PDB entry 5L3V | X-ray diffraction, 2.30 A resolution | chain A

[Chain A]
Molecule: Signal recognition particle 54 kDa protein
From: Sulfolobus solfataricus
Reference sequence: Q97ZE7 (SRP54_SULSO); residue numbers follow UniProt; this construct covers 1-293
Amino-acid sequence (299 residues; row label = number of the first residue in the row; numbers below 1 keep their minus sign (His-5 is residue -5)):
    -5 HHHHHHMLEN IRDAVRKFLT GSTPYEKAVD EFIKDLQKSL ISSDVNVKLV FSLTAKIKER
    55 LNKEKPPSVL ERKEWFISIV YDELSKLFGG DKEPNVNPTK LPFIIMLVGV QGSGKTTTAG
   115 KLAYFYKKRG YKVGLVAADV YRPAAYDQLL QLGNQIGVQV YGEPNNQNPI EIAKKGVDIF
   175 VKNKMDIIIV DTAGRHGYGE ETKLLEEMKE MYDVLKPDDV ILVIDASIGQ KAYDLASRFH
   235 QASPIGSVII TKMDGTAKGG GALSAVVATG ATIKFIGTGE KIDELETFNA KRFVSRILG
Not modelled in the structure: -5 to 2
Construct notes: expression tag (-5 to 0)
Small-molecule neighbours: GDP (guanosine-5'-diphosphate): Val104, Gln105, Gly106, Ser107, Gly108, Lys109, Thr110, Thr111, Lys115, Arg136, Gln142, Thr245, Lys246, Asp248, Gly271, Thr272, Gly273, Glu274
Swiss-Prot annotation at these positions:
  - binding site (GTP): Gly103 to Thr110, Asp185 to Arg189, Thr245 to Asp248
From the paper describing this entry:
  - conformationally variable residues (loop rearrangement): Pro137

[Overview]
Chain A binds GDP. Curated annotation (UniProt) lists 17 GTP-binding residues. The paper reports
conformational variability at Pro137.
Chain A is Signal recognition particle 54 kDa protein (Sulfolobus solfataricus); the structure, Structure of
the crenarchaeal SRP54 GTPase bound to GDP, was determined by X-ray diffraction together with 5L3Q, 5L3R, 5L3S
and 5L3W from the same study.
